Entry 7RNG (X-ray diffraction, 2.55 A resolution); this record covers chains B and F of the 6 polymer chains in the assembly.

== Chain B ==
Molecule: Caspase-3 subunit p12
Source organism: Homo sapiens
UniProtKB: P42574 (CASP3_HUMAN); residue numbers follow UniProt; this construct covers 184-277
Chain sequence (95 residues; row label = number of the first residue in the row):
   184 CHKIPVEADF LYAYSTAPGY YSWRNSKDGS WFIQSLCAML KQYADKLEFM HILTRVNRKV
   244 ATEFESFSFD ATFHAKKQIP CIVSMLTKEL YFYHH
Unresolved in the structure: 184, 277-278
Differences from the reference sequence: expression tag (278)
UniProt features mapped onto this chain:
  - modified residue: Arg207 (Microbial infection: ADP-riboxanated arginine)

== Chain F ==
Molecule: Ac-ITAKD-CHO
Chain sequence (6 residues; numbered 1 to 6; the number before each row is that of its first residue):
     1 XITAKX
Unresolved in the structure: 1
Modified residues: ACE (acetyl group) at position 1; ASA (aspartic aldehyde) at position 6

== Chain B / chain F interface ==
Pairs across the interface - 17 pairs, chain B then chain F:
  Tyr204(B) with Lys5(F)
  Ser205(B) with Ala4(F); Lys5(F); ASA_6(F), hydrogen bond (backbone-backbone)
  Trp206(B) with Thr3(F); Ala4(F); Lys5(F)
  Arg207(B) with Thr3(F); Ala4(F), hydrogen bond (backbone-backbone); Lys5(F), hydrogen bond (side chain-backbone); ASA_6(F)
  Trp214(B) with Thr3(F)
  Ser249(B) with Thr3(F)
  Phe250(B) with Ile2(F), hydrophobic; Thr3(F), hydrogen bond (backbone-side chain)
  Phe252(B) with Ile2(F), hydrophobic
  Phe256(B) with Lys5(F)
Other interface residues (no listed pair), chain B (10 interface residues in all): Ser209

== Summary ==
10 residues of chain B and 5 residues of chain F are in contact; the contacts include 4 hydrogen bonds. Polar
contacts include Arg207(B)-Lys5(F), Phe250(B)-Thr3(F) and Ser205(B)-ASA_6(F).
Chain B is Caspase-3 subunit p12 (Homo sapiens) and chain F is Ac-ITAKD-CHO; the structure, Crystal structure
of caspase-3 with inhibitor Ac-ITAKD-CHO, was determined by X-ray diffraction (same publication as 7RNA, 7USO,
7USP and 7USQ).
